8TID - chains N and O of the 30 polymer chains in the assembly; structure by electron microscopy, 3.60 A resolution.

# Chain N
Protein: Flagella associated protein
Source organism: Tetrahymena thermophila
UniProt: Q23BW0 (Q23BW0_TETTS); numbering as in UniProt (aligned over 1-963)
Chain sequence (963 residues; numbered 1 to 963; the number before each row is that of its first residue):
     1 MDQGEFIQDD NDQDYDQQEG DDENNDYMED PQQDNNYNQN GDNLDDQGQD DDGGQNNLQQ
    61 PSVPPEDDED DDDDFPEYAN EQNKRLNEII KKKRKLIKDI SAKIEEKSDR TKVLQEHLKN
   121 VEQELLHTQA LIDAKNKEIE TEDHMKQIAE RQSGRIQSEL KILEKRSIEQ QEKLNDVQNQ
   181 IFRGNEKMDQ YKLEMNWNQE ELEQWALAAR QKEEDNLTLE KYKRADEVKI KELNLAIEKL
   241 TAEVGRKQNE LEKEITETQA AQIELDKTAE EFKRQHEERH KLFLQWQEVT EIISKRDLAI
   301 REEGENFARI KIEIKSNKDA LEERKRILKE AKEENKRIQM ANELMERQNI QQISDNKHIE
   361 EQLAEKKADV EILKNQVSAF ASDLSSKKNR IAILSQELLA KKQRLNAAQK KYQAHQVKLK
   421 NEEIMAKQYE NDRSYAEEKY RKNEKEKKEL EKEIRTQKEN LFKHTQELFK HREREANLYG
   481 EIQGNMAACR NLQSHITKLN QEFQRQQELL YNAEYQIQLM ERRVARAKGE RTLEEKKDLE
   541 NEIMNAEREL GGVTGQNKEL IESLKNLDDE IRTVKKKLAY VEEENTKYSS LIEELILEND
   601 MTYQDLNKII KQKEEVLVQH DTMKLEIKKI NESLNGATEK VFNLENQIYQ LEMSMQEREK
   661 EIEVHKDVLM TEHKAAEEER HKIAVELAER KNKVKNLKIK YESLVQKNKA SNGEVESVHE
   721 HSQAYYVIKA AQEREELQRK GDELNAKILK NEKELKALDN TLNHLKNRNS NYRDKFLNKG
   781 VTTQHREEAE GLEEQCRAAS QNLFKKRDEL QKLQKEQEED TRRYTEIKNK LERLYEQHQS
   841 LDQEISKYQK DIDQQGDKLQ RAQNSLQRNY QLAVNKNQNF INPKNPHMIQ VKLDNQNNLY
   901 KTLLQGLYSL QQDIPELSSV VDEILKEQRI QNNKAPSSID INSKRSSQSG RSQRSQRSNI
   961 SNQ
Not modelled in the structure: 1-309, 528-534, 711-723, 764-963

# Chain O
Protein: Coiled-coil protein, putative
Source organism: Tetrahymena thermophila
UniProt: Q233L0 (Q233L0_TETTS); residue numbers follow UniProt; this construct covers 1-893
Chain sequence (893 residues; each row starts with the number of its first residue):
     1 MSNQQGPEDN NLEDDMAYLP ADHPLLAKLQ IDLTKQLTDE HERVDQKLIE IDANLKKLEK
    61 TKEDIGVRLY SVQQQLAENQ MNFEQAHENY NWVQKLRIEA EQKLKTESEV YDAKKKELEE
   121 LRKKYLKAQD ELSKLTRTLY QINEFNQQMK GQIINTKTNT YRAEENVVNL EAQKKKQDLL
   181 IDTMNEEIKR QTEQKTILTA QLISQKEETE QAKQILKEAH LEMQKIIASK KNLLERWQKS
   241 LMTMQRMDNA LQAIKEALKG QQELNLQIGT ELNGVNAEIR KETEIQESLE GKNKKFDYEK
   301 DYLQKKYNEL QEEKSKLEAQ INLLTQSLRQ TETEAGRAEI DKRNIEDQMN LIETNIMKLH
   361 TETKKLWEDL VHQKSEHTTI EKTATNLNKQ ANQISIEIED KSVELENLLN EIARVKIDQL
   421 NTLSQIEVLE NKRREVIKER EEKEITVATY EVQIRQGHDL NEKKQHEVGR LNREHDKLSS
   481 VQSDMSRGPL EAKRNNLIRK TQELGKENDL MQREWIKKQT LLVTQNNRLN KIEEDVSQLK
   541 TKQTILEQKK LRLNNNYRIY EKDIREIQNA LKNLRNEMNK LNDAIYRNKE KQQKLDNENF
   601 NIKSEFVEKL KELEKESVKL EVEIDRLKEE KADLLAEIVE SERQILLWER KIQLEKEMQD
   661 ALDPTVGQTE IQELKREIHR MELRLDDLRK KQEAIIAEME RAVYKRETIQ LKYMNKDKTF
   721 SNSNSMSQKS SSISAASDNS AQITKKIAQL KTTLNQTTRN AEQMEKAIKN KKIELDDLNA
   781 QIEGNNDNLQ KLESDCYNKN IELTKHKLER STNILSISCM QNKAKKLEDL VAGKARLSVP
   841 EATLMTKYEE LRDKNQEIKE ALQKLCDDAP QYVEVLNYLI DLNVGDDDED QEQ
Not modelled in the structure: 1-258, 479-483, 664-668, 699-893

# Interface between chain N and chain O
Residue-residue contacts (436):
  Ile310(N) - Gln261(O)
  Ile310(N) - Gln262(O)
  Lys311(N) - Gln261(O)
  Glu313(N) - Asn265(O)  hydrogen bond
  Ile314(N) - Gln261(O)
  Ile314(N) - Asn265(O)
  Ile314(N) - Ile268(O)  hydrophobic
  Asn317(N) - Asn265(O)  hydrogen bond
  Asn317(N) - Ile268(O)
  Lys318(N) - Ile268(O)
  Leu321(N) - Glu271(O)
  Leu321(N) - Leu272(O)
  Leu321(N) - Val275(O)  hydrophobic
  Arg324(N) - Leu272(O)
  Arg324(N) - Val275(O)
  Arg324(N) - Asn276(O)
  Arg324(N) - Ile279(O)
  Lys325(N) - Glu271(O)  salt bridge
  Lys325(N) - Val275(O)
  Leu328(N) - Glu278(O)
  Leu328(N) - Ile279(O)
  Ala331(N) - Glu282(O)
  Ala331(N) - Gln286(O)
  Lys332(N) - Glu278(O)  salt bridge
  Lys332(N) - Lys281(O)
  Lys332(N) - Glu282(O)
  Glu334(N) - Gln286(O)
  Glu334(N) - Glu290(O)
  Asn335(N) - Glu282(O)  hydrogen bond
  Asn335(N) - Ile285(O)
  Asn335(N) - Gln286(O)
  Asn335(N) - Leu289(O)
  Ile338(N) - Gln286(O)
  Ile338(N) - Leu289(O)
  Ile338(N) - Glu290(O)
  Gln339(N) - Leu289(O)
  Asn342(N) - Leu289(O)  hydrogen bond (side chain-backbone)
  Asn342(N) - Lys292(O)
  Asn342(N) - Asn293(O)  hydrogen bond
  Asn342(N) - Phe296(O)
  Met345(N) - Asn293(O)
  Met345(N) - Phe296(O)
  Met345(N) - Asp297(O)
  Glu346(N) - Phe296(O)
  Glu346(N) - Glu299(O)
  Asn349(N) - Phe296(O)  hydrogen bond (side chain-backbone)
  Asn349(N) - Lys300(O)
  Gln352(N) - Gln304(O)  hydrogen bond
  Gln352(N) - Tyr307(O)
  Ile353(N) - Leu303(O)  hydrophobic
  Asn356(N) - Leu303(O)  hydrogen bond (side chain-backbone)
  Asn356(N) - Tyr307(O)
  Asn356(N) - Leu310(O)
  Ile359(N) - Tyr307(O)  hydrophobic
  Ile359(N) - Leu310(O)  hydrophobic
  Ile359(N) - Gln311(O)
  Ile359(N) - Lys314(O)
  Glu360(N) - Leu310(O)
  Gln362(N) - Lys314(O)  hydrogen bond
  Leu363(N) - Leu310(O)  hydrophobic
  Leu363(N) - Lys314(O)
  Lys366(N) - Ile321(O)
  Lys367(N) - Leu317(O)
  Val370(N) - Ile321(O)  hydrophobic
  Val370(N) - Leu324(O)  hydrophobic
  Leu373(N) - Thr325(O)
  Leu373(N) - Leu328(O)  hydrophobic
  Lys374(N) - Leu324(O)
  Gln376(N) - Leu328(O)
  Val377(N) - Leu324(O)
  Val377(N) - Ser327(O)
  Val377(N) - Leu328(O)
  Val377(N) - Thr331(O)
  Phe380(N) - Leu328(O)  hydrophobic
  Phe380(N) - Thr331(O)
  Phe380(N) - Glu332(O)
  Ala381(N) - Thr331(O)
  Asp383(N) - Ala335(O)
  Leu384(N) - Glu334(O)
  Leu384(N) - Ala335(O)  hydrophobic
  Leu384(N) - Ala338(O)  hydrophobic
  Lys387(N) - Ala335(O)  hydrogen bond (side chain-backbone)
  Lys387(N) - Gly336(O)
  Lys387(N) - Ala338(O)
  Lys387(N) - Glu339(O)
  Arg390(N) - Glu339(O)  salt bridge
  Arg390(N) - Lys342(O)
  Ile391(N) - Ala338(O)
  Ile391(N) - Lys342(O)
  Ile391(N) - Ile345(O)  hydrophobic
  Leu394(N) - Lys342(O)
  Leu394(N) - Ile345(O)
  Leu394(N) - Glu346(O)
  Leu394(N) - Met349(O)
  Ser395(N) - Ile345(O)
  Glu397(N) - Met349(O)
  Leu398(N) - Ile345(O)
  Leu398(N) - Gln348(O)
  Leu398(N) - Met349(O)  hydrophobic
  Leu398(N) - Ile352(O)  hydrophobic
  Lys401(N) - Met349(O)
  Lys401(N) - Ile352(O)
  Lys401(N) - Glu353(O)  salt bridge
  Lys401(N) - Ile356(O)
  Lys402(N) - Ile352(O)
  Arg404(N) - Ile356(O)
  Arg404(N) - His360(O)
  Leu405(N) - Ile352(O)  hydrophobic
  Leu405(N) - Asn355(O)
  Leu405(N) - Ile356(O)  hydrophobic
  Leu405(N) - Leu359(O)  hydrophobic
  Ala408(N) - Leu359(O)  hydrophobic
  Gln409(N) - Leu359(O)
  Tyr412(N) - Leu359(O)  hydrophobic
  Tyr412(N) - Glu362(O)
  Tyr412(N) - Thr363(O)
  Leu419(N) - Leu366(O)  hydrophobic
  Glu422(N) - Leu370(O)
  Glu422(N) - Gln373(O)
  Glu422(N) - Lys374(O)  hydrogen bond (side chain-backbone)
  Glu422(N) - His377(O)  salt bridge
  Glu423(N) - Gln373(O)  hydrogen bond
  Ala426(N) - His377(O)
  Tyr429(N) - Ile380(O)
  Glu430(N) - Ile380(O)
  Arg433(N) - Ile380(O)
  Arg433(N) - Thr383(O)
  Arg433(N) - Ala384(O)
  Ala436(N) - Ala384(O)
  Ala436(N) - Asn388(O)
  Glu437(N) - Leu387(O)
  Tyr440(N) - Leu387(O)
  Tyr440(N) - Gln390(O)
  Tyr440(N) - Ala391(O)
  Tyr440(N) - Ile394(O)  hydrophobic
  Arg441(N) - Leu387(O)
  Asn443(N) - Ala391(O)
  Asn443(N) - Ile394(O)
  Asn443(N) - Ile398(O)
  Glu444(N) - Ile394(O)
  Glu446(N) - Ile398(O)
  Lys447(N) - Ile394(O)
  Lys447(N) - Glu397(O)  salt bridge
  Lys447(N) - Ile398(O)
  Lys447(N) - Lys401(O)
  Leu450(N) - Ile398(O)  hydrophobic
  Leu450(N) - Ser402(O)
  Glu451(N) - Lys401(O)  salt bridge
  Glu453(N) - Leu405(O)
  Ile454(N) - Lys401(O)
  Ile454(N) - Leu405(O)  hydrophobic
  Ile454(N) - Leu408(O)  hydrophobic
  Gln457(N) - Leu405(O)
  Gln457(N) - Leu408(O)
  Gln457(N) - Leu409(O)
  Gln457(N) - Ile412(O)
  Lys458(N) - Leu408(O)
  Asn460(N) - Ile412(O)
  Leu461(N) - Glu411(O)
  Leu461(N) - Ile412(O)
  Leu461(N) - Val415(O)  hydrophobic
  His464(N) - Ile412(O)
  His464(N) - Val415(O)
  His464(N) - Lys416(O)
  His464(N) - Gln419(O)  hydrogen bond
  Glu467(N) - Gln419(O)  hydrogen bond
  Leu468(N) - Val415(O)  hydrophobic
  Leu468(N) - Asp418(O)
  Leu468(N) - Gln419(O)
  Arg474(N) - Glu430(O)  salt bridge
  Leu478(N) - Arg433(O)
  Glu481(N) - Arg433(O)  salt bridge
  Ile482(N) - Arg433(O)
  Asn485(N) - Ile437(O)
  Asn485(N) - Arg440(O)  hydrogen bond
  Ala488(N) - Arg440(O)
  Cys489(N) - Val436(O)
  Cys489(N) - Arg440(O)
  Cys489(N) - Lys443(O)
  Leu492(N) - Glu444(O)
  Leu492(N) - Val447(O)
  Gln493(N) - Lys443(O)
  His495(N) - Val447(O)
  His495(N) - Glu451(O)  salt bridge
  Ile496(N) - Lys443(O)
  Ile496(N) - Thr446(O)
  Ile496(N) - Val447(O)
  Ile496(N) - Tyr450(O)  hydrophobic
  Leu499(N) - Val447(O)
  Leu499(N) - Tyr450(O)  hydrophobic
  Leu499(N) - Glu451(O)
  Leu499(N) - Ile454(O)
  Leu499(N) - Arg455(O)
  Asn500(N) - Tyr450(O)
  Glu502(N) - Ile454(O)
  Glu502(N) - His458(O)  salt bridge
  Phe503(N) - Tyr450(O)
  Phe503(N) - Gln453(O)
  Phe503(N) - Ile454(O)
  Gln506(N) - Ile454(O)  hydrogen bond (side chain-backbone)
  Gln506(N) - Gly457(O)
  Gln506(N) - His458(O)  hydrogen bond
  Gln506(N) - Asn461(O)  hydrogen bond (backbone-side chain)
  Gln507(N) - Gly457(O)
  Leu509(N) - Asn461(O)
  Leu509(N) - Gln465(O)
  Leu510(N) - Leu460(O)
  Leu510(N) - Asn461(O)
  Leu510(N) - Lys464(O)
  Ala513(N) - Asn461(O)
  Ala513(N) - Gln465(O)
  Ala513(N) - Val468(O)
  Glu514(N) - Lys464(O)  salt bridge
  Ile517(N) - Lys464(O)
  Ile517(N) - Glu467(O)
  Ile517(N) - Val468(O)  hydrophobic
  Ile517(N) - Leu471(O)  hydrophobic
  Met520(N) - Val468(O)
  Met520(N) - Leu471(O)  hydrophobic
  Met520(N) - Asn472(O)  hydrogen bond
  Glu521(N) - Leu471(O)
  Arg523(N) - His475(O)  hydrogen bond (backbone-side chain)
  Val524(N) - Leu471(O)
  Val524(N) - Glu474(O)
  Val524(N) - His475(O)
  Val524(N) - Leu478(O)  hydrophobic
  Ala527(N) - His475(O)
  Ala527(N) - Leu478(O)
  Glu535(N) - Arg487(O)  salt bridge
  Lys536(N) - Ser486(O)
  Lys536(N) - Arg487(O)
  Lys536(N) - Leu490(O)
  Leu539(N) - Arg487(O)
  Leu539(N) - Leu490(O)  hydrophobic
  Leu539(N) - Glu491(O)
  Leu539(N) - Arg494(O)
  Glu540(N) - Leu490(O)
  Glu542(N) - Arg494(O)
  Ile543(N) - Leu490(O)  hydrophobic
  Ile543(N) - Lys493(O)
  Ile543(N) - Arg494(O)
  Ile543(N) - Leu497(O)
  Ala546(N) - Arg494(O)
  Ala546(N) - Leu497(O)  hydrophobic
  Ala546(N) - Ile498(O)  hydrophobic
  Ala546(N) - Thr501(O)
  Glu547(N) - Lys493(O)  salt bridge
  Glu547(N) - Leu497(O)
  Glu549(N) - Thr501(O)
  Leu550(N) - Leu497(O)  hydrophobic
  Leu550(N) - Lys500(O)
  Leu550(N) - Thr501(O)  hydrogen bond (backbone-side chain)
  Val553(N) - Thr501(O)
  Val553(N) - Leu504(O)  hydrophobic
  Val553(N) - Asn508(O)  hydrogen bond (backbone-side chain)
  Thr554(N) - Leu504(O)
  Gln556(N) - Asn508(O)  hydrogen bond
  Gln556(N) - Gln512(O)
  Asn557(N) - Leu504(O)
  Asn557(N) - Glu507(O)  hydrogen bond
  Asn557(N) - Asn508(O)  hydrogen bond
  Asn557(N) - Met511(O)
  Leu560(N) - Asn508(O)
  Leu560(N) - Met511(O)  hydrophobic
  Leu560(N) - Gln512(O)
  Leu560(N) - Trp515(O)
  Ile561(N) - Met511(O)  hydrophobic
  Leu564(N) - Met511(O)  hydrophobic
  Leu564(N) - Trp515(O)
  Leu564(N) - Ile516(O)  hydrophobic
  Leu564(N) - Lys518(O)
  Leu567(N) - Lys518(O)
  Glu570(N) - Leu522(O)
  Glu570(N) - Gln525(O)
  Glu570(N) - Asn526(O)
  Ile571(N) - Leu521(O)  hydrophobic
  Ile571(N) - Gln525(O)
  Val574(N) - Gln525(O)
  Val574(N) - Leu529(O)  hydrophobic
  Lys577(N) - Leu529(O)
  Leu578(N) - Arg528(O)
  Leu578(N) - Leu529(O)  hydrophobic
  Leu578(N) - Ile532(O)  hydrophobic
  Val581(N) - Ile532(O)  hydrophobic
  Glu582(N) - Ile532(O)
  Glu584(N) - Val536(O)
  Asn585(N) - Ile532(O)
  Tyr588(N) - Val536(O)
  Tyr588(N) - Leu539(O)  hydrophobic
  Tyr588(N) - Lys540(O)  hydrogen bond
  Tyr588(N) - Gln543(O)
  Ser589(N) - Leu539(O)
  Leu591(N) - Gln543(O)
  Ile592(N) - Leu539(O)  hydrophobic
  Ile592(N) - Gln543(O)
  Leu595(N) - Gln543(O)
  Leu595(N) - Leu546(O)  hydrophobic
  Ile596(N) - Leu546(O)  hydrophobic
  Glu598(N) - Lys550(O)
  Asn599(N) - Leu546(O)
  Asn599(N) - Lys549(O)
  Asn599(N) - Lys550(O)  hydrogen bond
  Thr602(N) - Lys549(O)
  Thr602(N) - Lys550(O)  hydrogen bond
  Thr602(N) - Leu553(O)
  Tyr603(N) - Lys549(O)  hydrogen bond
  Asp605(N) - Tyr557(O)
  Leu606(N) - Asn556(O)
  Leu606(N) - Tyr560(O)  hydrophobic
  Lys608(N) - Tyr557(O)
  Ile609(N) - Tyr557(O)  hydrophobic
  Ile609(N) - Tyr560(O)  hydrophobic
  Ile610(N) - Tyr560(O)  hydrophobic
  Gln612(N) - Ile564(O)
  Lys613(N) - Asp563(O)
  Lys613(N) - Ile564(O)
  Val616(N) - Ile567(O)  hydrophobic
  Val616(N) - Gln568(O)
  Gln619(N) - Leu571(O)
  His620(N) - Leu574(O)
  Met623(N) - Leu571(O)  hydrophobic
  Met623(N) - Leu574(O)  hydrophobic
  Glu626(N) - Met578(O)
  Ile627(N) - Leu574(O)  hydrophobic
  Ile627(N) - Met578(O)  hydrophobic
  Ile630(N) - Met578(O)  hydrophobic
  Ile630(N) - Ile585(O)  hydrophobic
  Leu634(N) - Ile585(O)  hydrophobic
  Leu634(N) - Asn588(O)
  Val641(N) - Lys591(O)
  Val641(N) - Gln592(O)
  Val641(N) - Leu595(O)  hydrophobic
  Leu644(N) - Gln592(O)
  Leu644(N) - Leu595(O)  hydrophobic
  Ile648(N) - Leu595(O)
  Ile648(N) - Asn599(O)
  Ile648(N) - Ile602(O)  hydrophobic
  Ile648(N) - Lys603(O)
  Glu652(N) - Ile602(O)
  Met655(N) - Ile602(O)
  Met655(N) - Phe606(O)  hydrophobic
  Arg658(N) - Leu610(O)
  Glu659(N) - Phe606(O)
  Glu659(N) - Lys609(O)
  Glu659(N) - Leu610(O)  hydrogen bond (side chain-backbone)
  Ile662(N) - Leu613(O)  hydrophobic
  Ile662(N) - Glu614(O)
  Lys666(N) - Glu616(O)
  Lys666(N) - Ser617(O)
  Lys666(N) - Lys619(O)
  Lys666(N) - Leu620(O)
  Leu669(N) - Ser617(O)
  Leu669(N) - Leu620(O)
  Leu669(N) - Glu621(O)
  Leu669(N) - Glu623(O)
  Glu672(N) - Ile624(O)
  His673(N) - Glu623(O)  salt bridge
  His673(N) - Ile624(O)
  His673(N) - Arg626(O)  hydrogen bond
  His673(N) - Leu627(O)
  Ala676(N) - Ile624(O)  hydrophobic
  Ala676(N) - Leu627(O)  hydrophobic
  Glu677(N) - Leu627(O)
  Glu679(N) - Leu627(O)
  Glu679(N) - Lys631(O)
  Arg680(N) - Arg626(O)
  Arg680(N) - Leu627(O)
  Arg680(N) - Glu630(O)  salt bridge
  Arg680(N) - Lys631(O)  hydrogen bond (backbone-side chain)
  Ile683(N) - Lys631(O)
  Ile683(N) - Leu634(O)  hydrophobic
  Ala684(N) - Lys631(O)
  Glu686(N) - Ile638(O)
  Leu687(N) - Leu634(O)  hydrophobic
  Leu687(N) - Glu637(O)
  Leu687(N) - Ile638(O)  hydrophobic
  Arg690(N) - Ile638(O)  hydrogen bond (side chain-backbone)
  Arg690(N) - Ser641(O)
  Arg690(N) - Glu642(O)
  Lys691(N) - Ser641(O)  hydrogen bond
  Val694(N) - Gln644(O)
  Leu697(N) - Gln644(O)
  Leu697(N) - Ile645(O)  hydrophobic
  Leu697(N) - Trp648(O)  hydrophobic
  Lys698(N) - Trp648(O)
  Tyr701(N) - Ile645(O)
  Tyr701(N) - Trp648(O)  hydrogen bond (side chain-backbone)
  Tyr701(N) - Glu649(O)  hydrogen bond (side chain-backbone)
  Tyr701(N) - Lys651(O)
  Tyr701(N) - Ile652(O)  hydrophobic
  Leu704(N) - Ile652(O)  hydrophobic
  Leu704(N) - Lys656(O)
  Lys707(N) - Lys656(O)
  Lys707(N) - Gln659(O)  hydrogen bond
  Asn708(N) - Glu655(O)
  Ala724(N) - Glu655(O)
  Ala724(N) - Met658(O)  hydrogen bond (backbone-side chain)
  Tyr726(N) - Met658(O)
  Tyr726(N) - Leu662(O)  hydrophobic
  Val727(N) - Met658(O)
  Lys729(N) - Leu662(O)
  Ala730(N) - Leu662(O)  hydrophobic
  Glu733(N) - Leu662(O)
  Glu733(N) - Glu670(O)
  Glu733(N) - Ile671(O)
  Arg734(N) - Ala661(O)
  Arg734(N) - Leu662(O)  hydrogen bond (side chain-backbone)
  Arg734(N) - Asp663(O)  hydrogen bond (side chain-backbone)
  Arg734(N) - Glu670(O)  salt bridge
  Glu736(N) - Ile671(O)
  Leu737(N) - Glu670(O)
  Leu737(N) - Ile671(O)
  Leu737(N) - Leu674(O)
  Gln738(N) - Leu674(O)
  Lys740(N) - Leu674(O)  hydrogen bond (side chain-backbone)
  Lys740(N) - Lys675(O)
  Leu744(N) - Ile678(O)  hydrophobic
  Leu744(N) - Met681(O)  hydrophobic
  Asn745(N) - Glu677(O)
  Asn745(N) - Arg680(O)  hydrogen bond
  Asn745(N) - Met681(O)
  Ile748(N) - Arg680(O)
  Ile748(N) - Met681(O)
  Ile748(N) - Arg684(O)
  Asn751(N) - Arg684(O)  hydrogen bond
  Asn751(N) - Leu685(O)
  Asn751(N) - Leu688(O)
  Asn751(N) - Lys691(O)  hydrogen bond (backbone-side chain)
  Glu752(N) - Arg684(O)  salt bridge
  Glu754(N) - Lys691(O)  salt bridge
  Leu755(N) - Arg684(O)
  Leu755(N) - Leu688(O)  hydrophobic
  Leu755(N) - Lys691(O)
  Leu758(N) - Gln692(O)
  Leu758(N) - Ile695(O)  hydrophobic
  Leu762(N) - Ile695(O)  hydrophobic
Other interface residues (no listed pair), chain N (222 interface residues in all): Gln348, Asp355, Asp369, His415, Lys439, Thr465, Gln516, Leu617, Ala637, Leu651, Glu663, Met670, His681, Lys700, Tyr725, Gly741
Other interface residues (no listed pair), chain O (218 interface residues in all): Lys306, Glu313, Gln320, Asp341, Asp369, Thr449, Gly505, Glu514, Lys572, Glu577, Lys628, Val639

# Overview
The interface between chain N and chain O involves 222 residues on one side and 218 on the other, with 44
hydrogen bonds and 19 salt bridges. Polar contacts include Lys325(N)-Glu271(O), Lys332(N)-Glu278(O) and
Arg390(N)-Glu339(O).
Chain N is Flagella associated protein and chain O is Coiled-coil protein, putative, both from Tetrahymena
thermophila; the structure, Combined linker domain of N-DRC and associated proteins Tetrahymena, was
determined by electron microscopy, deposited together with 8TEK and 8TH8.
